Entry 1JMS (X-ray diffraction, 2.36 A resolution); this record covers chain A.

# Chain A
Name: Terminal deoxynucleotidyltransferase
Source organism: Mus musculus
Notes: EC 2.7.7.31
UniProt: P09838 (TDT_MOUSE); numbering as in UniProt (aligned over 130-510)
Amino-acid sequence (381 residues; numbered 130 to 510; the number before each row is that of its first residue):
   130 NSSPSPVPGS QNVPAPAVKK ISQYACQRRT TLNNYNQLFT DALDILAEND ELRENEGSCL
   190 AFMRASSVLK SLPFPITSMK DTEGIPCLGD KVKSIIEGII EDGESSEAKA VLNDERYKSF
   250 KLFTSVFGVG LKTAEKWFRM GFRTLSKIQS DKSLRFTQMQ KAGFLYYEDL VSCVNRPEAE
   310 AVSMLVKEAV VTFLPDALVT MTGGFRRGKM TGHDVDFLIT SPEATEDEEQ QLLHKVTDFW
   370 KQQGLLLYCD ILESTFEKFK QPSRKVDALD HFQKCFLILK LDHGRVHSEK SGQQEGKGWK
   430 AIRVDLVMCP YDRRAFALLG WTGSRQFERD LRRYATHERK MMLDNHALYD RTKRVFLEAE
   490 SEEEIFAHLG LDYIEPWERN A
Unresolved in the structure: 130-147, 421-423
Metal / ion sites: Na+: Thr253, Val255; Mg2+: Asp343, Asp345, Asp434
UniProt features mapped onto this chain:
  - region: Val258 to Thr262 (Involved in DNA binding)
  - binding site (a 2'-deoxyribonucleoside 5'-triphosphate): Gly333 to Lys338, His342 to Asp345, Gly449, Trp450
  - binding site (Mg(2+)): Asp343, Asp345, Asp434
  - modified residue: Ser134 (Phosphoserine)
Reported in the primary citation:
  - contacts within the chain: Ser151-Gln156 (hydrogen bond), Gln152-Arg462, Asp173-Lys199 (salt bridge), Glu177-Lys250 (salt bridge), Asp179-Ser187 (hydrogen bond), Asp173-Ser195 (hydrogen bond), Arg336-Gly452, Thr384-Asp399, Ser392-Asp473 (water-mediated contact)
  - mutagenesis - R336A: decreased catalytic activity (citing earlier work)

# In short
Thr253 and Val255 coordinate Na+. The Mg2+ site is built by Asp343, Asp345 and Asp434. From UniProt: 12
residues binding 2'-deoxyribonucleoside 5'-triphosphate and 3 Mg2+-binding residues. The paper reports that
R336A reduces catalytic activity; contacts within the chain involving Ser151, Gln156 and Gln152 among others.
Chain A is Terminal deoxynucleotidyltransferase (Mus musculus); the structure, Crystal Structure of the
Catalytic Core of Murine Terminal Deoxynucleotidyl Transferase, was determined by X-ray diffraction together
with 1KEJ and 1KDH from the same study.
